7YFQ - chains C and A of the 3 polymer chains in the assembly; structure by electron microscopy, 3.20 A resolution.

[Chain C]
Molecule: 16-nt RNA strand
Sequence (16 nucleotides; row label = number of the first residue in the row):
     8 UCCAUGUUGA UGGUAA

[Chain A]
Molecule: Piwi
Source organism: Ephydatia fluviatilis
UniProtKB: D5MRY8 (D5MRY8_9METZ); numbering as in UniProt (aligned over 220-987)
Amino-acid sequence (806 residues; each row starts with the number of its first residue):
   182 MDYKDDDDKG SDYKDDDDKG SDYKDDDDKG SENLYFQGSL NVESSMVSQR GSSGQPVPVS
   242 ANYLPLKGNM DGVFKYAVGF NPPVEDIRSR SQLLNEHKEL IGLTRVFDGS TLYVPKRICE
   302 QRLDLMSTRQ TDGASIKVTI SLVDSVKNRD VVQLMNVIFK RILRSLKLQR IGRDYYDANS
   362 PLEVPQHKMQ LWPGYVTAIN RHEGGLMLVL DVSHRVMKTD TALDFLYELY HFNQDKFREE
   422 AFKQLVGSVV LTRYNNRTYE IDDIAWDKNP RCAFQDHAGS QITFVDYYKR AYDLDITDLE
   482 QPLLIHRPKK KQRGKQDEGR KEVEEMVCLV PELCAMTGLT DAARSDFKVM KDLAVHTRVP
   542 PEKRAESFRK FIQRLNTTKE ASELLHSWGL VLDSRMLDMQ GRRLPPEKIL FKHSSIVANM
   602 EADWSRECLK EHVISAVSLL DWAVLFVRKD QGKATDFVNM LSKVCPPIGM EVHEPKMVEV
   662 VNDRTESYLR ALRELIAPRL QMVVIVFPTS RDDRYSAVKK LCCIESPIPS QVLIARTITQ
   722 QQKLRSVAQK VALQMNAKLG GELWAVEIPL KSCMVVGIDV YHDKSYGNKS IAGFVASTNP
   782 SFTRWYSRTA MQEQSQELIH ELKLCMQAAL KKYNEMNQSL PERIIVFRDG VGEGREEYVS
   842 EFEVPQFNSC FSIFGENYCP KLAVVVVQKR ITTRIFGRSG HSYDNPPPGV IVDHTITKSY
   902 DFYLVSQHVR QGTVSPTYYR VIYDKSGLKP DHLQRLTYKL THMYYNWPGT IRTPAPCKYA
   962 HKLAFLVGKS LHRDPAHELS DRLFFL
Not modelled in the structure: 182-229, 412-421, 491-505
Differences from the reference sequence: initiating methionine (182); expression tag (183-219); engineered mutation Lys959 (Asn in D5MRY8)
Metal / ion sites: Mg2+ site 1 near Asp760 (its only coordinating residue here); Mg2+ site 2: Leu987 (shared with 1 residue of chain B)

[Interface between chain C and chain A]
Pairs across the interface - 26 pairs, chain C then chain A:
  U8(C) - Glu441(A)  phosphate contact
  U8(C) - Asp443(A)  phosphate contact
  U8(C) - His487(A)  salt bridge to the phosphate
  U8(C) - Arg488(A)  phosphate contact
  U8(C) - Pro489(A)  phosphate contact
  U8(C) - Lys490(A)  phosphate contact
  C9(C) - Gly353(A)  sugar contact
  C9(C) - Glu441(A)  phosphate contact
  C10(C) - Arg354(A)  hydrogen bond to the phosphate
  A11(C) - Arg354(A)  salt bridge to the phosphate
  U12(C) - Arg871(A)  phosphate contact
  U14(C) - His763(A)  sugar contact
  U15(C) - Tyr762(A)  phosphate contact
  U15(C) - Phe966(A)  phosphate contact
  U15(C) - Lys970(A)  phosphate contact
  G16(C) - Arg525(A)  base contact
  U18(C) - Phe528(A)  phosphate contact
  G19(C) - Phe528(A)  phosphate contact
  G19(C) - Arg539(A)  hydrogen bond to the sugar
  G19(C) - Gln912(A)  base contact
  G20(C) - Gln912(A)  hydrogen bond to the sugar
  U21(C) - Trp948(A)  base contact
  A22(C) - Ser727(A)  base contact
  A22(C) - Lys731(A)  base contact
  A23(C) - Arg607(A)  base contact
  A23(C) - Leu610(A)  sugar contact
Other interface residues (no listed pair), chain C (16 interface residues in all): G13, A17
Other interface residues (no listed pair), chain A (25 interface residues in all): Ser526, Glu834, Arg911

[Overview]
16 residues of chain C and 25 residues of chain A are in contact; the contacts include 3 hydrogen bonds and 2
salt bridges. Polar pairs include G19(C)-Arg539(A), G20(C)-Gln912(A) and C10(C)-Arg354(A).
Chain C is a 16-nt RNA strand and chain A is Piwi (Ephydatia fluviatilis); the structure, Cryo-EM structure of
the EfPiwi (N959K)-piRNA-target ternary complex, was determined by electron microscopy (same publication as
7YFX, 7YFY and 7YG6).
